9FYL - chain A; structure by X-ray diffraction, 2.24 A resolution.

Chain A:
Protein: Glycoside hydrolase family 20 catalytic domain-containing protein
Source organism: Treponema denticola ATCC 35405
UniProt: Q73LY9 (Q73LY9_TREDE); residue numbers follow UniProt; this construct covers 34-354
Sequence (329 residues; each row starts with the number of its first residue):
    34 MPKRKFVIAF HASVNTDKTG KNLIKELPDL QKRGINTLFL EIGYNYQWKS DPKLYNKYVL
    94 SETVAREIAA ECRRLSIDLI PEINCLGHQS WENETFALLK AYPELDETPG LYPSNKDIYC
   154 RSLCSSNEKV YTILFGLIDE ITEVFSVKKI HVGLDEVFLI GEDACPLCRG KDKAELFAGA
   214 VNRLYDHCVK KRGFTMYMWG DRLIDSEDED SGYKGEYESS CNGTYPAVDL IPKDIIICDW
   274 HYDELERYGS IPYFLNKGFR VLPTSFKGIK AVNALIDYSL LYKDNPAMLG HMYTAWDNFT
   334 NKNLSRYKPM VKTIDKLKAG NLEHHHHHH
Not modelled in the structure: 34-37
Construct notes: expression tag (355-362)
Metal / ion sites: Zn2+: Glu140, Cys157, Cys198, Cys201

Summary:
The Zn2+ site is built by Glu140, Cys157, Cys198 and Cys201.
Chain A is Glycoside hydrolase family 20 catalytic domain-containing protein (Treponema denticola ATCC 35405);
the structure, Lacto-N-biosidase from Treponema denticola ATCC 35405, HisTag bound in active site, was
determined by X-ray diffraction (same publication as 9FYM, 9FYN and 9FYO).
